Entry 7UQM (X-ray diffraction, 1.80 A resolution); this record covers chain A.

[Chain A]
Name: Pathogenesis Related 10-10 protein
From: Papaver somniferum
Amino-acid sequence (158 residues; row label = number of the first residue in the row):
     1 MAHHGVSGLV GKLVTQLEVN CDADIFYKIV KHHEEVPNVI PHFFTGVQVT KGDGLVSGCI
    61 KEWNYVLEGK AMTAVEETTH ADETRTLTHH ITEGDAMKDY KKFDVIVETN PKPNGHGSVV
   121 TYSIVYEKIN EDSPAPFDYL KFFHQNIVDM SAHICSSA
Disordered / not traced: 1-7, 34-36, 52-53, 114-115, 157-158
Small-molecule neighbours: Papaverine (EV1; 1-(3,4-dimethoxybenzyl)-6,7-dimethoxyisoquinoline): P37, I40, H42, W63, Y65, A74, E76, H89, I91, A96, F103, V105, Y139, F142, F143, N146
From the paper describing this entry:
  - binding site for Papaverine: I40, H42, W63, Y65, E76, H89, F103, V105, Y139, F142, F143

[Overview]
Chain A binds Papaverine. From the paper: a binding site for Papaverine at I40, H42 and W63 among others.
Chain A is Pathogenesis Related 10-10 protein (Papaver somniferum); the structure, Pathogenesis related 10-10
papaverine complex, was determined by X-ray diffraction together with 7UQL and 7UQN from the same study.
